5ZWN - chains P and S of the 20 polymer chains in the assembly; structure by electron microscopy, 3.40 A resolution.

# Chain P
Molecule: U1 snRNA
From: Saccharomyces cerevisiae S288c
Sequence (568 nucleotides; numbered 1 to 568; the number before each row is that of its first residue):
     1 AUACUUACCUUAAGAUAUCAGAGGAGAUCAAGAAGUCCUACUGAUCAAAC
    51 AUGCGCUUCCAAUAGUAGAAGGACGUUAAGCAUUUAUCAUUGAACUAUAA
   101 UUGUUCAUUGAAGUCAUUGAUGCAAACUCCUUGGUCACACACACAUACGG
   151 CGCGGAAGGCGUGUUUGCUGACGUUUCCAUUCCCUUGUUUCAAUCAUUGG
   201 UUAAUCCCUUGAUUCCUUUGGGGAUUUUUGGGUUAAACUGAUUUUUGGGG
   251 CCCUUUGUUUCUUCUGCCUGGAGAAGUUUGACACCAAAUUCAAAUUGGUG
   301 UUAGGGGAGCUGGGGCCUUUCAAAAGAGAGCUUUGUAGAGGCAUUCUUUU
   351 UGACUACUUUUCUCUAGCGUGCCAUUUUAGUUUUUGACGGCAGAUUCGAA
   401 UGAACUUAAGUUUAUGAUGAAGGUAUGGCUGUUGAGAUUAUUUGGUCGGG
   451 AUUGUAGUUUGAAGAUGUGCUCUUUUGAGCAGUCUCAACUUUGCUCGUUC
   501 CCGUUAUGGGAAAAAUUUUGGAAGGUCUUGGUAGGAACGGGUGGAUCUUA
   551 UAAUUUUUGAUUUAUUUU
Unresolved in the structure: 26-32, 98-102, 145-148, 210-227, 328-329, 363-366, 389-392, 407-408, 422-430, 448-449, 469-480, 497-512, 566-568

# Chain S
Name: U1 small nuclear ribonucleoprotein A
From: Saccharomyces cerevisiae S288c
UniProt: P32605 (RU1A_YEAST); residues 1-298 here = UniProt positions 1-298
Sequence (298 residues; numbered 1 to 298; the number before each row is that of its first residue):
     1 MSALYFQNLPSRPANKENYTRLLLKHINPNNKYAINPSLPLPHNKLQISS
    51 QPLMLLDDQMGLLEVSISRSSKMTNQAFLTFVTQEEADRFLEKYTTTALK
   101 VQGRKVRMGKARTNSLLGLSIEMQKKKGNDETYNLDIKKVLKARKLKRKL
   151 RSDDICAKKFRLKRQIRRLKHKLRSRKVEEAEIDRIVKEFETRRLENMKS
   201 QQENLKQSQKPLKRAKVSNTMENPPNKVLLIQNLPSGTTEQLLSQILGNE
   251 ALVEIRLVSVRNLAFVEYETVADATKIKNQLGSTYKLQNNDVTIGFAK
Unresolved in the structure: 1-2, 46-54, 126-131, 149-298

# How chain P and chain S interact
Pairs across the interface - 42 pairs, chain P then chain S:
  U58(P) - Asn15(S)  phosphate contact
  U58(P) - Asn18(S)  phosphate contact
  C59(P) - Ala14(S)  phosphate contact
  C59(P) - Asn15(S)  phosphate contact
  C59(P) - Asn18(S)  phosphate contact
  C60(P) - Arg12(S)  base contact
  C60(P) - Pro13(S)  phosphate contact
  A61(P) - Arg12(S)  phosphate contact
  A62(P) - Gly103(S)  sugar contact
  A62(P) - Arg104(S)  phosphate contact
  U63(P) - Arg104(S)  phosphate contact
  A64(P) - Arg107(S)  base contact
  G65(P) - Lys105(S)  phosphate contact
  U66(P) - Lys105(S)  phosphate contact
  A67(P) - Lys100(S)  sugar contact
  A67(P) - Gly103(S)  base contact
  G68(P) - Gln102(S)  sugar contact
  G134(P) - Arg12(S)  base contact
  C136(P) - Arg12(S)  base contact
  A139(P) - Asn75(S)  base contact
  A141(P) - Tyr5(S)  base contact
  A141(P) - Gln7(S)  base contact
  A141(P) - Lys72(S)  sugar contact
  A141(P) - Asn75(S)  base contact
  A141(P) - Gln76(S)  base contact
  C142(P) - Tyr5(S)  base contact
  C142(P) - Arg112(S)  base contact
  C142(P) - Thr113(S)  sugar contact
  A143(P) - Ser66(S)  base contact
  A143(P) - Lys72(S)  phosphate contact
  A143(P) - Phe78(S)  base contact
  A143(P) - Asn114(S)  base contact
  C144(P) - Leu116(S)  base contact
  C144(P) - Lys139(S)  phosphate contact
  G149(P) - Lys16(S)  base contact
  G149(P) - Val65(S)  base contact
  G149(P) - Ser66(S)  base contact
  G149(P) - Ile67(S)  sugar contact
  G149(P) - Ser68(S)  sugar contact
  G150(P) - Ser68(S)  phosphate contact
  G150(P) - Arg69(S)  phosphate contact
  G150(P) - Ser70(S)  sugar contact
Interface residues without a listed pair, chain P (22 interface residues in all): A69, C140
Interface residues without a listed pair, chain S (33 interface residues in all): Ser71, Lys110, Ala111, Ser115

# In short
The interface between chain P and chain S involves 22 residues on one side and 33 on the other.
Chain P is U1 snRNA and chain S is U1 small nuclear ribonucleoprotein A, both from Saccharomyces cerevisiae
S288c; the structure, Cryo-EM structure of the yeast pre-B complex at an average resolution of 3.3 angstrom
(Part II ..., was determined by electron microscopy (same publication as 5ZWM and 5ZWO).
